Entry 6GCH (X-ray diffraction, 2.10 A resolution); this record covers chains E and F of the 3 polymer chains in the assembly.

== Chain E ==
Name: Gamma-chymotrypsin A
Organism: Bos taurus
Notes: EC 3.4.21.1
UniProtKB: P00766 (CTRA_BOVIN); residue numbers follow UniProt; this construct covers 1-13
Sequence (13 residues; row label = number of the first residue in the row):
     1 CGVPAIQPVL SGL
Unresolved in the structure: 12-13

== Chain F ==
Name: Gamma-chymotrypsin A
Organism: Bos taurus
Notes: EC 3.4.21.1
UniProtKB: P00766 (CTRA_BOVIN); residues 16-146 here = UniProt positions 16-146
Sequence (131 residues; each row starts with the number of its first residue):
    16 IVNGEEAVPG SWPWQVSLQD KTGFHFCGGS LINENWVVTA AHCGVTTSDV VVAGEFDQGS
    76 SSEKIQKLKI AKVFKNSKYN SLTINNDITL LKLSTAASFS QTVSAVCLPS ASDDFAAGTT
   136 CVTTGWGLTR Y
Swiss-Prot annotation at these positions:
  - active site (Charge relay system): His57, Asp102
Disulfides: Cys42-Cys58
Small-molecule neighbours: APF (1,1,1-trifluoro-3-acetamido-4-phenyl butan-2-one(N-acetyl-L-phenylalanyl trifluoromethyl ketone)): Phe41, Cys42, His57, Ser96, Leu97

== Chain E / chain F interface ==
Cross-chain cystine bridges: Cys1(E)-Cys122(F)
Residue-residue contacts (21; chain E residue first):
  Cys1(E) with Ala120(F); Val121(F); Cys122(F), disulfide
  Gly2(E) with Trp29(F); Ala120(F), hydrogen bond (backbone-backbone); Cys122(F)
  Pro4(E) with Ser26(F); Pro28(F); Trp29(F), hydrophobic
  Ala5(E) with Gln116(F)
  Ile6(E) with Gly25(F); Ser26(F); Gln116(F); Thr117(F)
  Gln7(E) with Ser26(F)
  Pro8(E) with Ser26(F); Trp27(F), hydrophobic
  Val9(E) with Val23(F), hydrophobic
  Leu10(E) with Trp27(F), hydrophobic; Val137(F), hydrophobic
  Ser11(E) with Glu20(F), hydrogen bond (backbone-side chain)
Other interface residues (no listed pair), chain E (11 interface residues in all): Val3
Other interface residues (no listed pair), chain F (14 interface residues in all): Pro24

== Summary ==
11 residues of chain E face 14 of chain F across their interface, with 1 disulfide bond and 2 hydrogen bonds.
Among the polar pairs are Ser11(E)-Glu20(F) and Gly2(E)-Ala120(F). Bound to chain F: compound APF. From
UniProt: active-site residues His57(F) and Asp102(F) on chain F.
Here chain E is Gamma-chymotrypsin A and chain F is Gamma-chymotrypsin A, both from Bos taurus. Entry 6GCH
(Structure of chymotrypsin-*trifluoromethyl ketone inhibitor complexes. comparison of slowly and rapidly
equilibrating inhibitors) was determined by X-ray diffraction (same publication as 7GCH).
